PDB entry 3TB0 | X-ray diffraction, 2.00 A resolution | chain A

[Chain A]
Molecule: Outer capsid protein VP4
From: Rhesus rotavirus
UniProtKB: P12473 (VP4_ROTRH); residue numbers follow UniProt; this construct covers 64-224
Sequence (161 residues; each row starts with the number of its first residue):
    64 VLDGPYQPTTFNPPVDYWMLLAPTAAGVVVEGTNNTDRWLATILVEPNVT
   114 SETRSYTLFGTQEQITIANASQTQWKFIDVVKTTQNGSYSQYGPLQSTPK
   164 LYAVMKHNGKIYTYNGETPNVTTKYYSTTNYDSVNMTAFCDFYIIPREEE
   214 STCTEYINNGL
Curated features (UniProtKB/Swiss-Prot):
  - site (Binding to sialic acid): Arg101, Ser190
Small-molecule neighbours: MN0 (methyl 3,5-dideoxy-5-[(hydroxyacetyl)amino]-D-glycero-alpha-D-galacto-non-2-ulopyranosidonic acid): Arg101, Val144, Thr146, Tyr155, Gly156, Lys187, Tyr188, Tyr189, Ser190
What the authors report for this chain:
  - specificity-determining residues: Lys187
  - conformationally variable residues: Tyr155

[In short]
Ligands of chain A: compound MN0. From the paper: the specificity determinant Lys187; conformational
variability at Tyr155.
Chain A is Outer capsid protein VP4 (Rhesus rotavirus); the structure, Crystal structure of Rhesus Rotavirus
VP8* in complex with N-Glycolylneuraminic acid, was determined by X-ray diffraction.
